Entry 1XMI (X-ray diffraction, 2.25 A resolution); this record covers chains A and C of the 5 polymer chains in the assembly.

# Chain A (and C)
Protein: Cystic fibrosis transmembrane conductance regulator
From: Homo sapiens
Notes: EC 3.6.3.49; fragment: nucleotide binding domain one; chain C of this document is another copy of the same molecule, construct and numbering; everything in this record applies to it too
Reference sequence: P13569 (CFTR_HUMAN); residue numbers follow UniProt; this construct covers 388-678
Amino-acid sequence (291 residues; row label = number of the first residue in the row):
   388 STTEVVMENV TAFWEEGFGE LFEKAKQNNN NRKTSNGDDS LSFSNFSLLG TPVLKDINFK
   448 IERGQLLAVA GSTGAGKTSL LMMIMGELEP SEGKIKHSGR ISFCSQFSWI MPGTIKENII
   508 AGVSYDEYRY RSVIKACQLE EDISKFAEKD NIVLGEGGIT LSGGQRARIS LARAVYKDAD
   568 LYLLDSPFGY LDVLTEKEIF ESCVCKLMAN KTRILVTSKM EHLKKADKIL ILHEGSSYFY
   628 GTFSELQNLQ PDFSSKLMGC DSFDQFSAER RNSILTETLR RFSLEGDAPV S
Not modelled in the structure: 412-428, 672-678 (chain C: 388, 416-428, 672-678)
Construct notes: cloning artifact (388); engineered mutation Ser429 (Phe in P13569), Ala508 (Phe in P13569), Arg667 (His in P13569)
Metal / ion sites: Mg2+: Thr465, Gln493 (together with ATP)
Residues lining bound ligands: ATP (adenosine-5'-triphosphate): Trp401, Val440, Ser459, Thr460, Gly461, Ala462, Gly463, Lys464, Thr465, Ser466, Gln493

# Interface between chain A and chain C
Contacting residue pairs - 12 pairs, chain A then chain C:
  Ser388(A) - Asn597(C)  hydrogen bond (backbone-side chain)
  Arg450(A) - Tyr515(C)  hydrogen bond (backbone-side chain)
  Gly451(A) - Tyr515(C)  hydrogen bond (backbone-side chain)
  Gln452(A) - Tyr515(C)  hydrogen bond (backbone-side chain)
  Tyr515(A) - Glu588(C)  hydrogen bond
  Lys593(A) - Lys593(C)
  Leu594(A) - Lys593(C)  hydrogen bond (backbone-side chain)
  Asn597(A) - Lys593(C)
  Asn597(A) - Leu594(C)  hydrogen bond (side chain-backbone)
  Lys612(A) - Lys522(C)
  Asp614(A) - Tyr515(C)
  Asp614(A) - Arg518(C)  salt bridge
Interface residues without a listed pair, chain A (12 interface residues in all): Thr389, Ala613
Interface residues without a listed pair, chain C (9 interface residues in all): Ser589, Lys612

# Summary
The interface between chain A and chain C involves 12 residues on one side and 9 on the other, with 7 hydrogen
bonds and 1 salt bridge. Polar contacts include Asp614(A)-Arg518(C), Ser388(A)-Asn597(C) and
Arg450(A)-Tyr515(C). Ligands of chain A: ATP. Thr465(A) and Gln493(A) coordinate Mg2+.
Both chains are Cystic fibrosis transmembrane conductance regulator (Homo sapiens). Entry 1XMI (Crystal
structure of human F508A NBD1 domain with ATP) was determined by X-ray diffraction (same publication as 1XMJ).
